PDB entry 1SE0 | X-ray diffraction, 1.75 A resolution | chains A and B

# Chain A
Molecule: Apoptosis 1 inhibitor
From: Drosophila melanogaster
Notes: fragment: DIAP1 BIR1 domain
UniProt: Q24306 (IAP1_DROME); numbering as in UniProt (aligned over 30-145)
Sequence (116 residues; numbered 30 to 145; the number before each row is that of its first residue):
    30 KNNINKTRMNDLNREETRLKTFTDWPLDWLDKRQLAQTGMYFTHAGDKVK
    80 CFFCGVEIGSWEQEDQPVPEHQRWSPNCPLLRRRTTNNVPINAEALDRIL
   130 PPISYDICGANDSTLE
Not modelled in the structure: 30-38, 136-145
Sequence notes: conflict S89 (Cys in Q24306)
Metal / ion sites: Zn2+: C80, C83, H100, C107

# Chain B
Molecule: Cell death protein Grim
Notes: fragment: Grim N-terminal peptide
Sequence (10 residues; each row starts with the number of its first residue):
     1 AIAYFIPDQA
Not modelled in the structure: 8-10

# Chain A / chain B interface
Pairs across the interface - 20 pairs, chain A then chain B:
  C83(A) with P7(B)
  G84(A) with F5(B)
  V85(A) with F5(B); P7(B)
  E86(A) with A3(B); Y4(B), hydrogen bond (backbone-backbone); F5(B), hydrogen bond (backbone-backbone)
  I87(A) with A1(B), hydrophobic; I2(B)
  G88(A) with A1(B); I2(B), hydrogen bond (backbone-backbone); Y4(B)
  S89(A) with A1(B); Y4(B), hydrogen bond
  D94(A) with A1(B), hydrogen bond (side chain-backbone)
  E99(A) with A1(B), hydrogen bond (side chain-backbone)
  W103(A) with A1(B); A3(B), hydrophobic; I6(B)
  S104(A) with P7(B)
Interface residues without a listed pair, chain A (15 interface residues in all): K77, K79, W90, R102

# Overview
Chain A and chain B form an interface of 15 and 7 residues respectively; the contacts include 6 hydrogen
bonds. Among the polar pairs are S89(A)-Y4(B), D94(A)-A1(B) and E99(A)-A1(B). C80(A), C83(A), H100(A) and
C107(A) coordinate Zn2+.
Here chain A is Apoptosis 1 inhibitor (Drosophila melanogaster) and chain B is Cell death protein Grim. Entry
1SE0 (Crystal structure of DIAP1 BIR1 bound to a Grim peptide) was determined by X-ray diffraction together
with 1SDZ from the same study.
